PDB entry 3ZKY | X-ray diffraction, 1.45 A resolution | chain A

[Chain A]
Protein: Isopenicillin N synthase
Source organism: Emericella nidulans (strain FGSC A4 / ATCC 38163 / CBS 112.46 / NRRL 194 / M139)
Notes: EC 1.21.3.1
Reference sequence: P05326 (IPNS_EMENI); numbering as in UniProt (aligned over 1-331)
Amino-acid sequence (331 residues; numbered 1 to 331; the number before each row is that of its first residue):
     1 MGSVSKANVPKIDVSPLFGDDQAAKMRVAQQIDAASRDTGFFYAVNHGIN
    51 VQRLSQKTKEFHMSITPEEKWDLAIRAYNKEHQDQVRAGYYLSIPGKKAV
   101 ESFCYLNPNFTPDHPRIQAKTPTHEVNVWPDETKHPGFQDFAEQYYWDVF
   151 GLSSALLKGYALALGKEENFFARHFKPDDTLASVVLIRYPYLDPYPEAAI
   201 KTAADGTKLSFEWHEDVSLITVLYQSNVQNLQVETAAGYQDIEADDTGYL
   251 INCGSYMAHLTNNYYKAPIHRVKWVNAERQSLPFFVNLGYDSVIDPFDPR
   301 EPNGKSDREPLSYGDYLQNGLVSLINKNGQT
Unresolved in the structure: 1-2
Metal / ion sites: Fe ion: His-214, Asp-216, His-270 (together with AhCmC)
Small-molecule neighbours: AhCmC (WT4; N-[(5S)-5-amino-5-carboxypentanoyl]-L-homocysteyl-S-methyl-D-cysteine): Arg-87, Tyr-91, Cys-104, Ser-183, Val-185, Ile-187, Tyr-189, Phe-211, His-214, Asp-216, Leu-223, Gln-225, Leu-231, His-270, Val-272, Ser-281, Pro-283, Phe-285, Leu-321, Leu-324, Thr-331
UniProt features mapped onto this chain:
  - binding site (isopenicillin N): Arg-87, Tyr-91, Ser-183, Tyr-189, Ser-281
  - binding site (N-[(5S)-5-amino-5-carboxypentanoyl]-L-cysteinyl-D-valine): Arg-87, Tyr-91, Ser-183, Tyr-189, His-214, Asp-216, Ser-281
  - binding site (Fe(2+)): His-214, Asp-216, His-270
  - binding site (2-oxoglutarate): Arg-279
  - site: Phe-211 (Transition state stabilizer)

[In short]
Chain A binds AhCmC. His-214, Asp-216 and His-270 form the Fe ion site. From UniProt: 5 isopenicillin
N-binding residues, 7 N-[(5S)-5-amino-5-carboxypentanoyl]-L-cysteinyl-D-valine-binding residues, 3
Fe2+-binding residues and residue binding 2-oxoglutarate Arg-279.
Chain A is Isopenicillin N synthase (Emericella nidulans (strain FGSC A4 / ATCC 38163 / CBS 112.46 / NRRL 194
/ M139)); the structure, Isopenicillin N synthase with substrate analogue AhCmC, was determined by X-ray
diffraction (same publication as 3ZKU).
